2YC0 - chain A; structure by X-ray diffraction, 2.15 A resolution.

Chain A:
Molecule: Hypoxia-inducible factor 1-alpha inhibitor
Organism: Homo sapiens
Notes: EC 1.14.11.16
Reference sequence: Q9NWT6 (HIF1N_HUMAN); numbering as in UniProt (aligned over 1-349)
Sequence (352 residues; each row starts with the number of its first residue; numbers below 1 keep their minus sign (Gly-2 is residue -2)):
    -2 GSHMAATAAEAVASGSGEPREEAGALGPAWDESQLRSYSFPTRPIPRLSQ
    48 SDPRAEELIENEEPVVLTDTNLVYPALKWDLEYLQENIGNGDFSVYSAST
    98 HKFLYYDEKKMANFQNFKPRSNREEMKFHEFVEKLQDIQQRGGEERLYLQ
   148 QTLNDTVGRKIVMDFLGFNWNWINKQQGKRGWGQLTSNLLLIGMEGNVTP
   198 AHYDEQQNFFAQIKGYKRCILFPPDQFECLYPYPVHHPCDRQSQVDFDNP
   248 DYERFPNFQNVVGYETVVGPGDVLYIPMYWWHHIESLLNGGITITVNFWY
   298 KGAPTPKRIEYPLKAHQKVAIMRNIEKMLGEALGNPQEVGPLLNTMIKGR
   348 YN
Not modelled in the structure: -2 to 0
Sequence notes: expression tag (-2 to 0)
Bound ions: Fe2+: His199, Asp201, His279 (together with (2R)-2-hydroxypentanedioic acid, glycerol)
Ligand contacts: (2R)-2-hydroxypentanedioic acid (2HG): Tyr145, Leu188, Thr196, His199, Asp201, Asn205, Phe207, Lys214, His279, Ile281, Asn294, Trp296
From the paper describing this entry:
  - Fe2+ coordination: His199, Asp201
  - binding site for (2R)-2-hydroxypentanedioic acid: Tyr145, Thr196, Asn205, Lys214

In short:
Bound to chain A: (2R)-2-hydroxypentanedioic acid. His199, Asp201 and His279 form the Fe2+ site. From the
paper: a binding site for (2R)-2-hydroxypentanedioic acid at Tyr145, Thr196 and Asn205 among others; Fe2+
coordination by His199 and Asp201.
Chain A is Hypoxia-inducible factor 1-alpha inhibitor (Homo sapiens); the structure, Factor inhibiting hif-1
alpha in complex with R-2-hydroxyglutarate, was determined by X-ray diffraction, deposited together with 2YBK,
2YBP, 2YBS and 2YDE.
